Entry 7RSO (electron microscopy, 4.10 A resolution (low resolution: residue-level contacts below are approximate; hydrogen-bond / salt-bridge calls are withheld)); this record covers chains A and B of the 12 polymer chains in the assembly.

== Chain A ==
Molecule: AMC016 gp120
From: Human immunodeficiency virus 1
Chain sequence (486 residues; row label = number of the first residue in the row; note: 27 numbers in that range are skipped by the numbering (no residue carries them; nothing is unmodelled there); a row labelled like 134A-134W holds insertion residues (134A, then the next letters in order)):
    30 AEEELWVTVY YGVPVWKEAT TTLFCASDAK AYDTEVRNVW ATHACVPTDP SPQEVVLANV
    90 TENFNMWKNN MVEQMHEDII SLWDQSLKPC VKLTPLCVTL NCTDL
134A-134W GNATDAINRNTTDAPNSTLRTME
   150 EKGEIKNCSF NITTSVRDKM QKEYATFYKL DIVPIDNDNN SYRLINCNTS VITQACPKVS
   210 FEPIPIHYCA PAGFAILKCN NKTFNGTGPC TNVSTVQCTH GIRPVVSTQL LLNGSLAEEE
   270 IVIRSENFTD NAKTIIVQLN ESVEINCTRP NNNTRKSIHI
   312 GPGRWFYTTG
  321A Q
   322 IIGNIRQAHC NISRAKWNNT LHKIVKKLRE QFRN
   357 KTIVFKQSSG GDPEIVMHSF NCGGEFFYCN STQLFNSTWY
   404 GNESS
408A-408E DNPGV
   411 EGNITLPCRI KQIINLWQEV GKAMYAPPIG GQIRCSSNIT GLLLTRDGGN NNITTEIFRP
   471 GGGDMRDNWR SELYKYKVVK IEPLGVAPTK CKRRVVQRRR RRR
Disordered / not traced: 30-31, 58-65, 134A-134W, 408A-408E, 503-513
Disulfide bonds: Cys-54/Cys-74, Cys-126/Cys-196, Cys-131/Cys-157, Cys-218/Cys-247, Cys-228/Cys-239, Cys-296/Cys-331, Cys-378/Cys-445, Cys-385/Cys-418
Covalently attached groups: N-acetylglucosamine (NAG) linked to Asn-88, Asn-130, Asn-156, Asn-160, Asn-188, Asn-197, Asn-230, Asn-234, Asn-241, Asn-262, Asn-289, Asn-295, Asn-301, Asn-325, Asn-332, Asn-339, Asn-355, Asn-386, Asn-392, Asn-405, Asn-413, Asn-448, Asn-462; glycan linked to Asn-276
From the paper describing this entry:
  - post-translational modification sites: Asn-130, Asn-134B, Asn-156, Asn-160, Asn-197, Asn-241, Asn-289, Asn-301, Asn-339, Asn-462

== Chain B ==
Molecule: AMC016 gp41
From: Human immunodeficiency virus 1
Chain sequence (154 residues; each row starts with the number of its first residue):
   511 AVGTIGAMFL GFLGAAGSTM GAASMTLTVQ ARQLLSGIVQ QQSNLLRAPE AQQHLLKLTV
   571 WGIKQLQARV LAVERYLKDQ QLLGIWGCSG KLICCTAVPW NASWSNKSLD NIWNNMTWME
   631 WEKEISNYTN LIYNLIEESQ NQQEKNEQEL LELD
Disordered / not traced: 511-519, 547-566, 664
Disulfide bonds: Cys-598/Cys-604
Covalently attached groups: N-acetylglucosamine (NAG) linked to Asn-611, Asn-625, Asn-637
Small-molecule neighbours: N-acetylglucosamine (NAG; 2-acetamido-2-deoxy-beta-D-glucopyranose): Gly-524, Gly-527, Ser-528
From the paper describing this entry:
  - post-translational modification sites: Asn-611, Asn-616, Asn-625

== Interface between chain A and chain B ==
Contacting residue pairs - 107 pairs, chain A then chain B:
  Leu-34(A) with Pro-609(B); Trp-610(B); Leu-619(B)
  Trp-35(A) with Ala-607(B); Val-608(B); Pro-609(B); Trp-610(B)
  Val-36(A) with Thr-606(B); Val-608(B); Pro-609(B); Trp-610(B); Trp-614(B); Ile-642(B)
  Thr-37(A) with Cys-604(B); Cys-605(B)
  Val-38(A) with Trp-596(B); Leu-602(B); Ile-603(B); Cys-604(B); Ile-646(B)
  Tyr-39(A) with Leu-602(B); Ile-603(B); Trp-623(B); Trp-628(B)
  Tyr-40(A) with Leu-537(B); Leu-544(B); Asp-589(B); Leu-593(B); Leu-602(B)
  Gly-41(A) with Leu-537(B); Gln-540(B)
  Val-42(A) with Leu-537(B); Trp-628(B)
  Pro-43(A) with Leu-523(B); Ala-526(B); Gln-540(B); Trp-628(B)
  Val-44(A) with Trp-628(B); Met-629(B)
  Trp-45(A) with Leu-523(B); Ala-526(B); Met-629(B)
  Thr-50(A) with Leu-581(B)
  Thr-51(A) with Lys-574(B)
  Leu-52(A) with Lys-574(B)
  Cys-54(A) with Trp-571(B)
  Ala-70(A) with Trp-571(B)
  Ala-73(A) with Thr-569(B); Trp-571(B)
  Val-75(A) with Gln-575(B)
  Val-84(A) with Leu-520(B); Gly-521(B); Phe-522(B); Gly-524(B)
  Leu-86(A) with Leu-523(B)
  Ala-87(A) with Gly-527(B)
  Val-89(A) with Ala-526(B); Gly-527(B)
  Asp-107(A) with Trp-571(B); Lys-574(B)
  Ser-110(A) with Val-570(B)
  Leu-111(A) with Val-570(B); Trp-571(B)
  Gln-114(A) with Thr-569(B); Val-570(B)
  Tyr-217(A) with Trp-571(B)
  Ala-221(A) with Gln-543(B); Leu-544(B); Leu-545(B); Ser-546(B)
  Gly-222(A) with Gln-543(B); Leu-544(B); Arg-585(B)
  Phe-223(A) with Leu-581(B); Arg-585(B)
  Thr-244(A) with Phe-522(B); Leu-523(B)
  Ile-491(A) with Phe-522(B); Leu-544(B); Arg-585(B)
  Pro-493(A) with Leu-544(B); Asp-589(B)
  Leu-494(A) with Leu-592(B); Tyr-643(B)
  Gly-495(A) with Glu-632(B); Tyr-643(B)
  Val-496(A) with Trp-610(B); Trp-628(B); Trp-631(B); Glu-632(B); Ile-635(B); Ile-642(B); Tyr-643(B)
  Ala-497(A) with Met-530(B); Trp-610(B); Trp-623(B); Trp-628(B); Trp-631(B)
  Pro-498(A) with Trp-610(B); Leu-619(B); Ile-622(B); Trp-623(B); Trp-631(B)
  Lys-500(A) with Leu-619(B)
  Cys-501(A) with Cys-605(B)
  Lys-502(A) with Cys-605(B); Ala-607(B)
Other interface residues (no listed pair), chain A (51 interface residues in all): Phe-53, Cys-74, Asn-88, Gln-103, Ile-215, Pro-220, Ala-224, Lys-490, Thr-499
Other interface residues (no listed pair), chain B (54 interface residues in all): Ala-525, Ala-533, Thr-536, Ala-541, Ala-578, Ala-582, Gln-590, Lys-617

== Overview ==
51 residues of chain A and 54 residues of chain B are in contact. Bound to chain B: N-acetylglucosamine.
N-acetylglucosamine is covalently linked to Asn-88(A), Asn-130(A), Asn-156(A), Asn-160(A), Asn-188(A) and
Asn-197(A) and 17 more. Covalently linked N-acetylglucosamine: at Asn-611(B), Asn-625(B) and Asn-637(B). From
the paper: modification sites Asn-130(A), Asn-134B(A) and Asn-611(B) among others.
Here chain A is AMC016 gp120 and chain B is AMC016 gp41, both from Human immunodeficiency virus 1. Entry 7RSO
(AMC016 SOSIP.v4.2 in complex with PGV04 Fab) was determined by electron microscopy, deposited together with
7RSN.
